PDB entry 1IH8 | X-ray diffraction, 1.90 A resolution | chains A and B

Chain A:
Molecule: NH(3)-DEPENDENT NAD(+) synthetase
Organism: Bacillus subtilis
Notes: EC 6.3.5.1
UniProtKB: P08164 (NADE_BACSU); numbering as in UniProt (aligned over 1-271)
Sequence (271 residues; numbered 1 to 271; the number before each row is that of its first residue):
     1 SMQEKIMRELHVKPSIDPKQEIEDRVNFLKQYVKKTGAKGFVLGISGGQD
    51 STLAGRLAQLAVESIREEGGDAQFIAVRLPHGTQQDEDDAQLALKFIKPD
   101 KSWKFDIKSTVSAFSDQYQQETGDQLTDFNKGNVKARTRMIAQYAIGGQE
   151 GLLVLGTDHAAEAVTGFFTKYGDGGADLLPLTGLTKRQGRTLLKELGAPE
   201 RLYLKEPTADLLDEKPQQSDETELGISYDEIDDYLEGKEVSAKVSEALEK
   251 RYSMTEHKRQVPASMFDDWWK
Swiss-Prot annotation at these positions:
  - binding site (ATP): Gln85
Bound ions: Mg2+ site 1: Glu162 (together with AMP-CPP); Mg2+ site 2: Thr208 (together with AMP-CPP)
Ligand contacts: AMP-CPP (APC; diphosphomethylphosphonic acid adenosyl ester): Leu43, Gly44, Ile45, Ser46, Gly48, Gln49, Asp50, Ser51, Val77, Arg78, Leu79, Pro80, Gln84, Arg139, Thr157, Glu162, Asp173, Lys186, Pro207, Thr208, Ala209, Asp220

Chain B:
Molecule: NH(3)-DEPENDENT NAD(+) synthetase
Organism: Bacillus subtilis
Notes: EC 6.3.5.1
UniProtKB: P08164 (NADE_BACSU); residues 1001-1271 here correspond to UniProt positions 1-271 (UniProt number = residue number - 1000)
Sequence (271 residues; each row starts with the number of its first residue):
  1001 SMQEKIMRELHVKPSIDPKQEIEDRVNFLKQYVKKTGAKGFVLGISGGQD
  1051 STLAGRLAQLAVESIREEGGDAQFIAVRLPHGTQQDEDDAQLALKFIKPD
  1101 KSWKFDIKSTVSAFSDQYQQETGDQLTDFNKGNVKARTRMIAQYAIGGQE
  1151 GLLVLGTDHAAEAVTGFFTKYGDGGADLLPLTGLTKRQGRTLLKELGAPE
  1201 RLYLKEPTADLLDEKPQQSDETELGISYDEIDDYLEGKEVSAKVSEALEK
  1251 RYSMTEHKRQVPASMFDDWWK
Disordered / not traced: 1083-1086, 1205-1224
Swiss-Prot annotation at these positions:
  - binding site (ATP): Gln1085
Bound ions: Mg2+ near Asp1124 (its only coordinating residue here)

How chain A and chain B interact:
Residue-residue contacts (116):
  His11(A) - Phe1266(B)
  Arg25(A) - Met1265(B)
  Phe28(A) - Ala1263(B)
  Phe28(A) - Ser1264(B)
  Phe28(A) - Met1265(B)
  Phe28(A) - Trp1270(B)  hydrophobic
  Gln31(A) - Trp1270(B)
  Tyr32(A) - Ala1263(B)  hydrophobic
  Tyr32(A) - Trp1269(B)
  Tyr32(A) - Trp1270(B)  hydrophobic
  Lys35(A) - Trp1270(B)
  Lys35(A) - Lys1271(B)  hydrogen bond (side chain-backbone)
  Trp103(A) - Thr1122(B)
  Lys104(A) - Glu1121(B)  salt bridge
  Phe105(A) - Phe1114(B)  hydrophobic
  Phe105(A) - Gln1117(B)
  Phe105(A) - Tyr1118(B)
  Phe105(A) - Glu1121(B)
  Asp106(A) - Gln1117(B)
  Asp106(A) - Glu1121(B)  hydrogen bond (backbone-side chain)
  Ser109(A) - Ala1113(B)
  Ser109(A) - Gln1117(B)  hydrogen bond
  Thr110(A) - Thr1110(B)
  Thr110(A) - Ala1113(B)
  Thr110(A) - Phe1114(B)  hydrogen bond (side chain-backbone)
  Ala113(A) - Ser1109(B)
  Ala113(A) - Thr1110(B)
  Ala113(A) - Ala1113(B)  hydrophobic
  Phe114(A) - Phe1105(B)  hydrophobic
  Phe114(A) - Thr1110(B)  hydrogen bond (backbone-side chain)
  Phe114(A) - Ile1141(B)  hydrophobic
  Phe114(A) - Ala1142(B)  hydrophobic
  Phe114(A) - Ala1145(B)  hydrophobic
  Gln117(A) - Phe1105(B)
  Gln117(A) - Asp1106(B)
  Gln117(A) - Ser1109(B)  hydrogen bond
  Tyr118(A) - Trp1103(B)
  Tyr118(A) - Phe1105(B)
  Tyr118(A) - Ile1146(B)
  Tyr118(A) - Gln1149(B)
  Glu121(A) - Lys1104(B)  salt bridge
  Glu121(A) - Phe1105(B)
  Glu121(A) - Asp1106(B)  hydrogen bond (side chain-backbone)
  Thr122(A) - Trp1103(B)
  Gln125(A) - Gln1149(B)
  Leu126(A) - Gln1149(B)
  Thr127(A) - Gln1149(B)
  Asn130(A) - Gly1148(B)  hydrogen bond (side chain-backbone)
  Asn130(A) - Gln1149(B)
  Val134(A) - Ile1141(B)  hydrophobic
  Arg137(A) - Ile1141(B)
  Arg137(A) - Tyr1144(B)
  Thr138(A) - Ile1141(B)
  Met140(A) - Met1140(B)  hydrophobic
  Met140(A) - Tyr1171(B)  hydrophobic
  Ile141(A) - Phe1114(B)  hydrophobic
  Ile141(A) - Arg1137(B)
  Ile141(A) - Ile1141(B)  hydrophobic
  Ala142(A) - Phe1114(B)  hydrophobic
  Tyr144(A) - Arg1137(B)
  Tyr144(A) - Lys1170(B)
  Tyr144(A) - Tyr1171(B)
  Ala145(A) - Phe1114(B)  hydrophobic
  Ala145(A) - Tyr1118(B)  hydrophobic
  Ile146(A) - Tyr1118(B)
  Gly148(A) - Asn1130(B)
  Gln149(A) - Tyr1118(B)
  Gln149(A) - Gln1125(B)
  Gln149(A) - Leu1126(B)
  Gln149(A) - Thr1127(B)  hydrogen bond
  Gln149(A) - Asn1130(B)
  Lys170(A) - Tyr1144(B)
  Lys170(A) - Asp1177(B)  salt bridge
  Tyr171(A) - Met1140(B)
  Tyr171(A) - Tyr1144(B)
  Tyr171(A) - Tyr1171(B)  hydrophobic
  Tyr171(A) - Gly1175(B)
  Tyr171(A) - Ala1176(B)  hydrogen bond (side chain-backbone)
  Gly174(A) - Pro1262(B)
  Gly175(A) - Tyr1171(B)
  Ala176(A) - Tyr1171(B)  hydrogen bond (backbone-side chain)
  Ala176(A) - Pro1262(B)
  Asp177(A) - Lys1170(B)  salt bridge
  Asp177(A) - Pro1262(B)
  Asp177(A) - Ala1263(B)  hydrogen bond (backbone-backbone)
  Leu178(A) - Ala1263(B)
  Leu179(A) - Pro1262(B)  hydrophobic
  Leu179(A) - Ala1263(B)  hydrogen bond (backbone-backbone)
  Leu179(A) - Ser1264(B)
  Thr182(A) - Ser1264(B)
  Thr182(A) - Phe1266(B)
  Arg259(A) - Val1261(B)
  Gln260(A) - Val1261(B)
  Val261(A) - Arg1259(B)
  Val261(A) - Gln1260(B)
  Val261(A) - Val1261(B)
  Pro262(A) - Ala1176(B)
  Pro262(A) - Asp1177(B)
  Pro262(A) - Leu1179(B)  hydrophobic
  Ala263(A) - Phe1028(B)
  Ala263(A) - Tyr1032(B)  hydrophobic
  Ala263(A) - Asp1177(B)  hydrogen bond (backbone-backbone)
  Ala263(A) - Leu1178(B)
  Ala263(A) - Leu1179(B)  hydrogen bond (backbone-backbone)
  Ser264(A) - Phe1028(B)
  Ser264(A) - Thr1182(B)
  Met265(A) - Arg1025(B)
  Met265(A) - Phe1028(B)
  Phe266(A) - His1011(B)
  Phe266(A) - Thr1182(B)
  Trp269(A) - Tyr1032(B)
  Trp270(A) - Phe1028(B)  hydrophobic
  Trp270(A) - Gln1031(B)
  Trp270(A) - Tyr1032(B)  hydrophobic
  Trp270(A) - Lys1035(B)  hydrogen bond (backbone-side chain)
  Lys271(A) - Lys1035(B)  hydrogen bond (backbone-side chain)
Other interface residues (no listed pair), chain A (57 interface residues in all): Asp24, Asp124, Glu150, His257
Other interface residues (no listed pair), chain B (57 interface residues in all): Asp1024, Asp1124, Val1134, Thr1138, Glu1150, Gly1174, His1257

In short:
The chain A/chain B interface involves 57 residues from each chain; the contacts include 17 hydrogen bonds and
4 salt bridges. Among the polar pairs are Lys104(A)-Glu1121(B), Glu121(A)-Lys1104(B) and Lys170(A)-Asp1177(B).
Bound to chain A: AMP-CPP.
Both chains are NH(3)-DEPENDENT NAD(+) synthetase (Bacillus subtilis). Entry 1IH8 (NH3-dependent NAD+
Synthetase from Bacillus subtilis Complexed with AMP-CPP and Mg2+ ions) was determined by X-ray diffraction,
deposited together with 1EE1, 1FYD and 1IFX.
